Entry 4L74 (X-ray diffraction, 1.84 A resolution); this record covers chains A and B.

# Chain A (and B)
Name: Calcium-gated potassium channel MthK
From: Methanothermobacter thermautotrophicus
Notes: fragment: RCK domain; chain B of this document is another copy of the same molecule, construct and numbering; everything in this record applies to it too
UniProt: O27564 (MTHK_METTH); numbering as in UniProt (aligned over 107-336)
Chain sequence (242 residues; row label = number of the first residue in the row):
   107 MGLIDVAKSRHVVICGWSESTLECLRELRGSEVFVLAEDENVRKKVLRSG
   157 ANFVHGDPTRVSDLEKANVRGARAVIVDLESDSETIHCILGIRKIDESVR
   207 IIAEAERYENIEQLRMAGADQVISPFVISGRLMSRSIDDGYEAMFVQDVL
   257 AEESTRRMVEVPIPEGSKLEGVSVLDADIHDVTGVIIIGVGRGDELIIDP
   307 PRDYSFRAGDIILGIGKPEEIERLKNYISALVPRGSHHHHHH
Disordered / not traced: 107-115, 340-348 (chain B: 107-115, 341-348)
Differences from the reference sequence: expression tag (337-348)
Bound ions: Ca2+: D184, E210, E212
Curated features (UniProtKB/Swiss-Prot):
  - binding site (Ca(2+)): D184, E210, E212
  - mutagenesis: M107 (M107I: Elimination of the 26 kDa product and reduced levels of channel expression), D184 (D184N: At high calcium concentration, mean open time is short and mean closed time is long compared with wild-type)
From the paper describing this entry:
  - Ca2+ coordination: E212
  - contacts within the chain: E133-E259 (hydrogen bond)

# Interface between chain A and chain B
Contacting residue pairs - 158 pairs, chain A then chain B:
  V118(A) - I243(B)  hydrophobic
  E125(A) - E212(B)
  E125(A) - R213(B)  salt bridge
  E125(A) - Y214(B)  hydrogen bond (side chain-backbone)
  E125(A) - F232(B)
  S126(A) - F232(B)
  S126(A) - G236(B)
  S126(A) - M239(B)
  E129(A) - V233(B)
  E129(A) - R237(B)  salt bridge
  C130(A) - G236(B)
  C130(A) - M239(B)  hydrophobic
  C130(A) - S240(B)
  E133(A) - R237(B)
  E133(A) - S240(B)
  L134(A) - S240(B)
  R179(A) - I243(B)
  R179(A) - D244(B)  salt bridge
  A180(A) - I243(B)
  I182(A) - M239(B)  hydrophobic
  I182(A) - I243(B)  hydrophobic
  R206(A) - S242(B)  hydrogen bond (side chain-backbone)
  R206(A) - I243(B)
  R206(A) - D244(B)
  R206(A) - D245(B)
  R206(A) - G246(B)
  I208(A) - S242(B)
  E210(A) - S235(B)  hydrogen bond
  E210(A) - M239(B)
  E212(A) - E125(B)
  R213(A) - E125(B)
  Y214(A) - E125(B)  hydrogen bond (backbone-side chain)
  E215(A) - E125(B)
  Q227(A) - S242(B)  hydrogen bond
  Q227(A) - D245(B)
  Q227(A) - G246(B)
  Q227(A) - A249(B)
  I229(A) - S235(B)
  I229(A) - L238(B)  hydrophobic
  I229(A) - M239(B)
  P231(A) - P231(B)
  P231(A) - S235(B)
  F232(A) - E125(B)
  F232(A) - S126(B)
  F232(A) - E129(B)
  F232(A) - E210(B)
  F232(A) - P231(B)  hydrophobic
  F232(A) - F232(B)  hydrophobic
  V233(A) - E129(B)
  V233(A) - Q253(B)
  I234(A) - I234(B)  hydrophobic
  I234(A) - L238(B)  hydrophobic
  I234(A) - Q253(B)
  I234(A) - L256(B)  hydrophobic
  S235(A) - E210(B)  hydrogen bond
  S235(A) - I229(B)
  S235(A) - P231(B)
  G236(A) - S126(B)
  G236(A) - E129(B)
  G236(A) - C130(B)
  R237(A) - E129(B)  salt bridge
  R237(A) - E133(B)
  R237(A) - Q253(B)
  R237(A) - A257(B)
  R237(A) - E259(B)  salt bridge
  L238(A) - I229(B)  hydrophobic
  L238(A) - I234(B)  hydrophobic
  L238(A) - L256(B)  hydrophobic
  M239(A) - S126(B)
  M239(A) - C130(B)  hydrophobic
  M239(A) - I182(B)  hydrophobic
  M239(A) - E210(B)
  M239(A) - I229(B)
  S240(A) - C130(B)
  S240(A) - E133(B)
  S240(A) - L134(B)
  R241(A) - V255(B)  hydrogen bond (side chain-backbone)
  R241(A) - L256(B)  hydrogen bond (side chain-backbone)
  R241(A) - A257(B)  hydrogen bond (side chain-backbone)
  R241(A) - E258(B)
  R241(A) - M264(B)  hydrogen bond (side chain-backbone)
  R241(A) - E266(B)
  S242(A) - R206(B)  hydrogen bond (backbone-side chain)
  S242(A) - I208(B)
  S242(A) - Q227(B)  hydrogen bond
  I243(A) - R179(B)
  I243(A) - A180(B)
  I243(A) - I182(B)  hydrophobic
  I243(A) - R206(B)  hydrogen bond (backbone-side chain)
  D244(A) - R179(B)  salt bridge
  D244(A) - R206(B)
  D245(A) - R206(B)
  D245(A) - E266(B)
  G246(A) - R206(B)
  G246(A) - Q227(B)
  Y247(A) - E266(B)
  Y247(A) - G297(B)
  Y247(A) - R298(B)
  Y247(A) - G299(B)  hydrogen bond (side chain-backbone)
  Y247(A) - E301(B)
  Y247(A) - L302(B)
  Y247(A) - I317(B)  hydrophobic
  Y247(A) - L319(B)
  E248(A) - M264(B)
  E248(A) - V265(B)
  E248(A) - E266(B)
  E248(A) - L319(B)
  A249(A) - Q227(B)
  M250(A) - D300(B)
  M250(A) - E301(B)
  M250(A) - L302(B)
  F251(A) - M264(B)  hydrophobic
  F251(A) - I294(B)  hydrophobic
  F251(A) - L302(B)
  F251(A) - L319(B)  hydrophobic
  V252(A) - I234(B)  hydrophobic
  Q253(A) - R237(B)  hydrogen bond (backbone-side chain)
  V255(A) - R241(B)  hydrogen bond (backbone-side chain)
  V255(A) - I304(B)  hydrophobic
  L256(A) - R237(B)
  L256(A) - R241(B)  hydrogen bond (backbone-side chain)
  A257(A) - R237(B)
  E258(A) - R241(B)
  R262(A) - I304(B)  hydrogen bond (side chain-backbone)
  M264(A) - R241(B)  hydrogen bond (backbone-side chain)
  M264(A) - E248(B)
  M264(A) - F251(B)  hydrophobic
  V265(A) - E248(B)
  E266(A) - R241(B)
  E266(A) - D245(B)
  E266(A) - Y247(B)
  E266(A) - E248(B)  hydrogen bond (backbone-side chain)
  H286(A) - D305(B)  salt bridge
  G290(A) - D305(B)
  I292(A) - D305(B)
  I293(A) - I292(B)
  I294(A) - F251(B)  hydrophobic
  I294(A) - I294(B)  hydrophobic
  G297(A) - Y247(B)
  R298(A) - Y247(B)
  G299(A) - Y247(B)  hydrogen bond (backbone-side chain)
  D300(A) - Y247(B)
  D300(A) - M250(B)
  E301(A) - Y247(B)
  L302(A) - Y247(B)
  L302(A) - F251(B)  hydrophobic
  I304(A) - R262(B)
  I304(A) - I321(B)  hydrophobic
  D305(A) - H286(B)  salt bridge
  D305(A) - G290(B)
  D305(A) - I292(B)
  R308(A) - D287(B)  salt bridge
  I317(A) - D245(B)
  I317(A) - Y247(B)  hydrophobic
  L319(A) - Y247(B)
  L319(A) - E248(B)
  L319(A) - F251(B)  hydrophobic
  I321(A) - I304(B)  hydrophobic
Interface residues without a listed pair, chain A (72 interface residues in all): R116, T127, D184, E259, R263
Interface residues without a listed pair, chain B (71 interface residues in all): V118, T127, D184, E215, D254, R263, I293

# In short
72 residues of chain A and 71 residues of chain B are in contact; the contacts include 21 hydrogen bonds and 9
salt bridges. Among the polar pairs are E125(A)-R213(B), E129(A)-R237(B) and R179(A)-D244(B). From the paper:
Ca2+ coordination by E212(A); contacts within the chain involving E133(A) and E259(A).
Chain A and chain B are both Calcium-gated potassium channel MthK (Methanothermobacter thermautotrophicus);
the structure, Ca2+-bound MthK RCK domain at 1.9 Angstrom with single ligand, was determined by X-ray
diffraction (same publication as 4L73, 4L75 and 4L76).
